6GFJ - chains A and C of the 4 polymer chains in the assembly; structure by X-ray diffraction, 3.30 A resolution.

# Chain A (and C)
Molecule: Sugar ABC transporter substrate-binding protein, Receptor-interacting serine/threonine-protein kinase 2
From: Methanosarcina mazei
Notes: EC 2.7.11.1, 2.7.10.2; chain C of this document is another copy of the same molecule, construct and numbering; everything in this record applies to it too
UniProtKB: chimeric construct of A0A0F8NYV9, O43353: residues 0-370 from A0A0F8NYV9 (A0A0F8NYV9_METMZ) positions 1-371 (UniProt number = residue number + 1); residues 371-476 from O43353 positions 435-540 (UniProt number = residue number + 64)
Chain sequence (477 residues; numbered 0 to 476; the number before each row is that of its first residue; numbering starts at 0):
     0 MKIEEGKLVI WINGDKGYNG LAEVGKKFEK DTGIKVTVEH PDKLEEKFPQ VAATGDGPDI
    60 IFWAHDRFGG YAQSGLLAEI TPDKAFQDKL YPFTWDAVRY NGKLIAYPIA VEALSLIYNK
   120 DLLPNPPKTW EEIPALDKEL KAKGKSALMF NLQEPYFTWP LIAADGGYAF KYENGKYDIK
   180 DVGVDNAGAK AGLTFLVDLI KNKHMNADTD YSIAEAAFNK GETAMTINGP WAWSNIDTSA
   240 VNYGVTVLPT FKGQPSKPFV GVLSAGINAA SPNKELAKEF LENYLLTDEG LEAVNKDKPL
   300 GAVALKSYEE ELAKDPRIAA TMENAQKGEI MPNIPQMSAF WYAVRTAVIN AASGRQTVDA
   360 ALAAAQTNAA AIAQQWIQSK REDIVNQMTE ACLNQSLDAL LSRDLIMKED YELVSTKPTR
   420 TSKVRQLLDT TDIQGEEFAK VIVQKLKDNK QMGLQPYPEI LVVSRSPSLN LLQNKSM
Not modelled in the structure: 0-1, 459-476 (chain C: 0-1, 458-476)
Differences from the reference sequence: conflict I2 (Thr3 in A0A0F8NYV9), A239 (Lys240 in A0A0F8NYV9), A359 (Glu360 in A0A0F8NYV9), A362 (Lys363 in A0A0F8NYV9), A363 (Asp364 in A0A0F8NYV9), A368 (Ser369 in A0A0F8NYV9), A369 (Ser370 in A0A0F8NYV9); linker (370)
Reported in the primary citation:
  - mutagenesis - Q450K: increased signaling
  - mutagenesis - Q450A: unchanged signaling

# Chain A / chain C interface
Pairs across the interface (4; chain A residue first):
  S211(A) - S238(C)
  I212(A) - T237(C)
  I212(A) - S238(C)
  A215(A) - A239(C)  hydrophobic
Also at the interface, not in a pair above, chain A (4 interface residues in all): K219
Also at the interface, not in a pair above, chain C (4 interface residues in all): D236

# In short
Chain A and chain C each contribute 4 residues to their interface. The paper reports that Q450K of chain A
increases signaling; Q450A of chain A leaves signaling unchanged.
Both chains are Sugar ABC transporter substrate-binding protein, Receptor-interacting serine/threonine-protein
kinase 2 (Methanosarcina mazei). Entry 6GFJ (Structure of RIP2 CARD domain fused to crystallisable MBP tag)
was determined by X-ray diffraction, deposited together with 6GGS.
